PDB entry 7Q3L | electron microscopy, 2.21 A resolution | chains G and A of the 9 polymer chains in the assembly

== Chain G ==
Protein: PHD finger-like domain-containing protein 5A
Organism: Homo sapiens
UniProt: Q7RTV0 (PHF5A_HUMAN); numbering as in UniProt (aligned over 1-110)
Amino-acid sequence (110 residues; row label = number of the first residue in the row):
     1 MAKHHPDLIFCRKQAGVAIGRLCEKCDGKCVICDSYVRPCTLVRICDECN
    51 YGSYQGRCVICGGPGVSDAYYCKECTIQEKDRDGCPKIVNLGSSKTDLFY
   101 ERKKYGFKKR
Not modelled in the structure: 1-8, 90-110
Metal / ion sites: Zn2+ site 1: Cys11, Cys46, Cys49, Cys85; Zn2+ site 2: Cys23, Cys26, Cys58, Cys61; Zn2+ site 3: Cys30, Cys33, Cys72, Cys75

== Chain A ==
Protein: Splicing factor 3B subunit 1
Organism: Homo sapiens
UniProt: O75533 (SF3B1_HUMAN); residue numbers follow UniProt; this construct covers 1-1304
Amino-acid sequence (1304 residues; row label = number of the first residue in the row):
     1 MAKIAKTHEDIEAQIREIQGKKAALDEAQGVGLDSTGYYDQEIYGGSDSR
    51 FAGYVTSIAATELEDDDDDYSSSTSLLGQKKPGYHAPVALLNDIPQSTEQ
   101 YDPFAEHRPPKIADREDEYKKHRRTMIISPERLDPFADGGKTPDPKMNAR
   151 TYMDVMREQHLTKEEREIRQQLAEKAKAGELKVVNGAAASQPPSKRKRRW
   201 DQTADQTPGATPKKLSSWDQAETPGHTPSLRWDETPGRAKGSETPGATPG
   251 SKIWDPTPSHTPAGAATPGRGDTPGHATPGHGGATSSARKNRWDETPKTE
   301 RDTPGHGSGWAETPRTDRGGDSIGETPTPGASKRKSRWDETPASQMGGST
   351 PVLTPGKTPIGTPAMNMATPTPGHIMSMTPEQLQAWRWEREIDERNRPLS
   401 DEELDAMFPEGYKVLPPPAGYVPIRTPARKLTATPTPLGGMTGFHMQTED
   451 RTMKSVNDQPSGNLPFLKPDDIQYFDKLLVDVDESTLSPEEQKERKIMKL
   501 LLKIKNGTPPMRKAALRQITDKAREFGAGPLFNQILPLLMSPTLEDQERH
   551 LLVKVIDRILYKLDDLVRPYVHKILVVIEPLLIDEDYYARVEGREIISNL
   601 AKAAGLATMISTMRPDIDNMDEYVRNTTARAFAVVASALGIPSLLPFLKA
   651 VCKSKKSWQARHTGIKIVQQIAILMGCAILPHLRSLVEIIEHGLVDEQQK
   701 VRTISALAIAALAEAATPYGIESFDSVLKPLWKGIRQHRGKGLAAFLKAI
   751 GYLIPLMDAEYANYYTREVMLILIREFQSPDEEMKKIVLKVVKQCCGTDG
   801 VEANYIKTEILPPFFKHFWQHRMALDRRNYRQLVDTTVELANKVGAAEII
   851 SRIVDDLKDEAEQYRKMVMETIEKIMGNLGAADIDHKLEEQLIDGILYAF
   901 QEQTTEDSVMLNGFGTVVNALGKRVKPYLPQICGTVLWRLNNKSAKVRQQ
   951 AADLISRTAVVMKTCQEEKLMGHLGVVLYEYLGEEYPEVLGSILGALKAI
  1001 VNVIGMHKMTPPIKDLLPRLTPILKNRHEKVQENCIDLVGRIADRGAEYV
  1051 SAREWMRICFELLELLKAHKKAIRRATVNTFGYIAKAIGPHDVLATLLNN
  1101 LKVQERQNRVCTTVAIAIVAETCSPFTVLPALMNEYRVPELNVQNGVLKS
  1151 LSFLFEYIGEMGKDYIYAVTPLLEDALMDRDLVHRQTASAVVQHMSLGVY
  1201 GFGCEDSLNHLLNYVWPNVFETSPHVIQAVMGALEGLRVAIGPCRMLQYC
  1251 LQGLFHPARKVRDVYWKIYNSIYIGSQDALIAHYPRIYNDDKNTYIRYEL
  1301 DYIL
Not modelled in the structure: 1-490
Curated features (UniProtKB/Swiss-Prot):
  - region: Gly529 to Arg568 (Interaction with SF3B14), Gln547 to His550 (Interaction with PHF5A), Glu1156, Tyr1157 (Interaction with PHF5A)
  - site: Pro469 (Interaction with RNA), Tyr587 (Interaction with RNA), Glu592 (Interaction with PHF5A), Lys602 (Interaction with SF3B3), Cys677 (Interaction with SF3B3), Cys1035 (Interaction with RNA), Tyr1049 (Interaction with RNA), Leu1141 (Interaction with RNA), Glu1205 (Interaction with SF3B3)
  - modified residue: Thr125 (Phosphothreonine), Ser129 (Phosphoserine), Lys141 (N6-acetyllysine), Thr142 (Phosphothreonine), Arg157 (Citrulline), Ser194 (Phosphoserine), Thr203 (Phosphothreonine), Thr207 (Phosphothreonine), Thr211 (Phosphothreonine), Lys214 (N6-acetyllysine), Thr223 (Phosphothreonine), Thr227 (Phosphothreonine), Ser229 (Phosphoserine), Thr235 (Phosphothreonine), Thr244 (Phosphothreonine), Thr248 (Phosphothreonine), Thr257 (Phosphothreonine), Thr261 (Phosphothreonine), Thr267 (Phosphothreonine), Thr273 (Phosphothreonine) and 22 more in UniProt
  - cross-link (Glycyl lysine isopeptide (Lys-Gly)): Lys214 (interchain with G-Cter in SUMO2), Lys413 (interchain with G-Cter in SUMO1), Lys430 (interchain with G-Cter in SUMO2)
  - mutagenesis: Trp200 (W200A: Abolishes interaction with RBM39; when associated with A-218; A-232; A-254; A-293; A-310 and A-338), Trp218 (W218A: Abolishes interaction with RBM39; when associated with A-200; A-232; A-254; A-293; A-310 and A-338), Thr223 (T223A: No effect on interaction with PPP1R8), Thr227 (T227A: No effect on interaction with PPP1R8), Trp232 (W232A: Abolishes interaction with RBM39; when associated with A-200; A-218; A-254; A-293; A-310 and A-338), Thr235 (T235A: No effect on interaction with PPP1R8), Thr244 (T244A: Slight inhibition of interaction with PPP1R8), Thr248 (T248A: Slight inhibition of interaction with PPP1R8), Trp254 (W254A: Abolishes interaction with RBM39; when associated with A-200; A-218; A-232; A-293; A-310 and A-338), Thr257 (T257A: No effect on interaction with PPP1R8), Thr261 (T261A: Slight inhibition of interaction with PPP1R8), Thr267 (T267A: No effect on interaction with PPP1R8), 9 further mutagenesis entries in UniProt

== How chain G and chain A interact ==
Contacting residue pairs (37; chain G residue first):
  Glu24(G) with His1069(A); Lys1070(A), salt bridge; Lys1071(A), hydrogen bond (side chain-backbone)
  Lys25(G) with His1069(A)
  Asp27(G) with Lys1071(A), salt bridge; Arg1074(A), hydrogen bond (backbone-side chain)
  Ser35(G) with Glu1156(A), hydrogen bond
  Tyr36(G) with Lys1067(A); Arg1074(A)
  Val37(G) with Phe1153(A), hydrophobic; Glu1156(A)
  Arg38(G) with Glu1121(A), salt bridge; Glu1156(A), hydrogen bond (side chain-backbone); Tyr1157(A), hydrogen bond (side chain-backbone); Gly1159(A)
  Glu48(G) with Lys554(A), salt bridge
  Tyr51(G) with Gln547(A), hydrogen bond (backbone-side chain); His550(A); Tyr588(A); Val591(A); Glu592(A), hydrogen bond
  Gly52(G) with Gln547(A); Tyr588(A)
  Ser53(G) with Gln547(A), hydrogen bond
  Tyr54(G) with Gln547(A)
  Ser67(G) with Lys1071(A)
  Glu74(G) with Glu1156(A); Gln1193(A), hydrogen bond; His1194(A), salt bridge; Leu1197(A)
  Ile77(G) with Leu1197(A); Val1239(A), hydrophobic
  Gln78(G) with Leu1197(A); Glu1235(A), hydrogen bond (side chain-backbone); Gly1236(A); Arg1238(A)
  Lys80(G) with Glu1235(A), salt bridge
Other interface residues (no listed pair), chain G (20 interface residues in all): Gly28, Gln55, Glu79
Other interface residues (no listed pair), chain A (26 interface residues in all): Ile1158, Tyr1200, Gly1275

== In short ==
20 residues of chain G face 26 of chain A across their interface; the contacts include 10 hydrogen bonds and 6
salt bridges. Polar contacts include Glu24(G)-Lys1070(A), Asp27(G)-Lys1071(A) and Arg38(G)-Glu1121(A). UniProt
lists 21 mutagenesis sites on chain A.
Here chain G is PHD finger-like domain-containing protein 5A and chain A is Splicing factor 3B subunit 1, both
from Homo sapiens. Entry 7Q3L (Human 17S U2 snRNP 5' domain) was determined by electron microscopy, deposited
together with 7Q4O and 7Q4P.
